7XEI - chains C and D of the 3 polymer chains in the assembly; structure by X-ray diffraction, 2.76 A resolution.

== Chain C ==
Molecule: CB6-092-Fab heavy chain
Organism: Homo sapiens
Notes: antibody fragment or engineered binder
Amino-acid sequence (233 residues; row label = number of the first residue in the row):
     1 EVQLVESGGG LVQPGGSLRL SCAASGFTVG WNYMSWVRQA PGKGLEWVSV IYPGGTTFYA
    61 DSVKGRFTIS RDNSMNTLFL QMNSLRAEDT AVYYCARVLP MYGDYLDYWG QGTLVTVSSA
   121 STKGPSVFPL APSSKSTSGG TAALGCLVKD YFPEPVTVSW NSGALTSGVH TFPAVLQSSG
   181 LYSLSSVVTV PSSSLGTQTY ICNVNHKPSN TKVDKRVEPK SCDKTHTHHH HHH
Disordered / not traced: 137-138, 219-233
Cystine bridges: Cys22-Cys95, Cys146-Cys202

== Chain D ==
Molecule: CB6-092-Fab light chain
Organism: Homo sapiens
Notes: antibody fragment or engineered binder
Amino-acid sequence (216 residues; numbered 1 to 216; the number before each row is that of its first residue):
     1 DIVMTQSPSS LSASVGDRVT ITCRASQNIE RYLNWYQQKP GKAPKLLIYA ASSLQSGVPS
    61 RFSGSGSGTD FTLTISSLQP EDFATYYCQQ SASSTPEYTF GQGTKLEIKR TVAAPSVFIF
   121 PPSDEQLKSG TASVVCLLNN FYPREAKVQW KVDNALQSGN SQESVTEQDS KDSTYSLSST
   181 LTLSKADYEK HKVYACEVTH QGLSSPVTKS FNRGEC
Disordered / not traced: 216
Cystine bridges: Cys23-Cys88, Cys136-Cys196

== How chain C and chain D interact ==
Contacting residue pairs (69; chain C residue first):
  Gln39(C) - Gln38(D)  hydrogen bond
  Gln39(C) - Tyr87(D)  hydrogen bond
  Lys43(C) - Tyr87(D)
  Gly44(C) - Tyr87(D)
  Leu45(C) - Tyr87(D)  hydrophobic
  Leu45(C) - Phe100(D)
  Trp47(C) - Pro96(D)
  Trp47(C) - Tyr98(D)
  Trp47(C) - Phe100(D)
  Val50(C) - Pro96(D)  hydrophobic
  Tyr52(C) - Ser94(D)
  Tyr52(C) - Pro96(D)
  Phe58(C) - Thr95(D)
  Phe58(C) - Pro96(D)
  Tyr94(C) - Gln38(D)  hydrogen bond
  Tyr94(C) - Pro44(D)
  Tyr102(C) - Tyr32(D)
  Tyr102(C) - Tyr49(D)  hydrophobic
  Tyr102(C) - Ala50(D)  hydrophobic
  Gly103(C) - Tyr32(D)
  Asp104(C) - Asn34(D)  hydrogen bond (backbone-side chain)
  Asp104(C) - Gln89(D)
  Asp104(C) - Ser91(D)  hydrogen bond (backbone-side chain)
  Asp104(C) - Tyr98(D)  hydrogen bond
  Tyr105(C) - Asn34(D)
  Tyr105(C) - Tyr36(D)
  Tyr105(C) - Leu46(D)  hydrophobic
  Tyr105(C) - Tyr49(D)  hydrophobic
  Leu106(C) - Tyr36(D)  hydrogen bond (backbone-side chain)
  Leu106(C) - Leu46(D)
  Leu106(C) - Gln89(D)
  Asp107(C) - Leu46(D)
  Asp107(C) - Gln55(D)
  Trp109(C) - Tyr36(D)
  Trp109(C) - Pro44(D)
  Gly110(C) - Ala43(D)
  Gln111(C) - Ala43(D)
  Phe128(C) - Ser123(D)
  Phe128(C) - Glu125(D)
  Phe128(C) - Gln126(D)
  Pro129(C) - Ser123(D)  hydrogen bond (backbone-side chain)
  Leu130(C) - Phe120(D)  hydrophobic
  Leu130(C) - Val135(D)  hydrophobic
  Ala131(C) - Phe120(D)
  Thr141(C) - Phe118(D)
  Ala143(C) - Phe118(D)  hydrophobic
  Ala143(C) - Phe120(D)
  Leu147(C) - Ser133(D)
  Lys149(C) - Gln126(D)
  Lys149(C) - Thr131(D)
  Lys149(C) - Ser133(D)
  His170(C) - Asn139(D)
  His170(C) - Asn140(D)  hydrogen bond
  His170(C) - Asp169(D)
  His170(C) - Ser176(D)  hydrogen bond
  Phe172(C) - Ser164(D)
  Phe172(C) - Thr166(D)
  Phe172(C) - Ser176(D)
  Phe172(C) - Leu177(D)
  Phe172(C) - Ser178(D)
  Pro173(C) - Ser164(D)  hydrogen bond (backbone-side chain)
  Pro173(C) - Val165(D)
  Pro173(C) - Thr166(D)
  Val175(C) - Glu163(D)
  Leu176(C) - Gln162(D)
  Gln177(C) - Gln162(D)
  Ser185(C) - Ser178(D)  hydrogen bond
  Val187(C) - Leu137(D)  hydrophobic
  Thr189(C) - Asn139(D)  hydrogen bond
Interface residues without a listed pair, chain C (44 interface residues in all): Val37, Glu46, Val98, Pro132, Ser133, Ala142, Leu144, Ala174, Ser178
Interface residues without a listed pair, chain D (43 interface residues in all): Lys42, Glu97, Pro121, Thr180, Thr182

== Overview ==
44 residues of chain C and 43 residues of chain D are in contact; the contacts include 13 hydrogen bonds.
Among the polar pairs are Gln39(C)-Gln38(D), Gln39(C)-Tyr87(D) and Tyr94(C)-Gln38(D).
Here chain C is CB6-092-Fab heavy chain and chain D is CB6-092-Fab light chain, both from Homo sapiens. Entry
7XEI (SARS-CoV-2-prototyped-RBD and CB6-092-Fab complex) was determined by X-ray diffraction.
